5W2H - chain A; structure by X-ray diffraction, 1.90 A resolution.

[Chain A]
Protein: Inositol polyphosphate multikinase
Source organism: Homo sapiens
Notes: EC 2.7.1.151
Reference sequence: Q8NFU5 (IPMK_HUMAN); aligned in 2 segments with insertions or deletions, so no single offset holds: 54-372 ~ UniProt 50-262; 378-416 ~ UniProt 378-416
Chain sequence (257 residues; row label = number of the first residue in the row; note: 110 numbers in that range are skipped by the numbering (no residue carries them; nothing is unmodelled there)):
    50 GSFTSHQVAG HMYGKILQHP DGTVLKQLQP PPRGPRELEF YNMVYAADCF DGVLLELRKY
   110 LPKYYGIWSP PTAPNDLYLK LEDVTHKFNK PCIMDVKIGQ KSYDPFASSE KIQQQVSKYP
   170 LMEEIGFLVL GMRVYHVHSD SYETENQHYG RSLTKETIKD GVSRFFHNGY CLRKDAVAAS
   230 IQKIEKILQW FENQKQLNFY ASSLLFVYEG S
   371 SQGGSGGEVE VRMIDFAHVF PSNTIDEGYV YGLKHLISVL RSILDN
Disordered / not traced: 50-64, 371-375
Construct notes: expression tag (50-53); linker (373-377)
Swiss-Prot annotation at these positions:
  - binding site (substrate): Lys150, His388
  - binding site (ATP): Asp385
Ion coordination: Mg2+ site 1: Asp385 (together with ADP)
Small-molecule neighbours:
  - ADP (adenosine-5'-diphosphate): Ile65, Val73, Lys75, Gln78, Pro111, Leu130, Glu131, Asp132, Val133, Thr134, Ile142, Asp144, Leu254, Ile384, Asp385
  - D-myo-inositol-1,4,5-triphosphate (I3P): Gln78, Arg82, Lys146, Lys160, Gln163, Gln164, Lys167, Gln196, Arg200, Ala250, His388
Reported in the primary citation:
  - binding site for ADP: Lys75, Gln78, Glu131, Val133, Asp144, Leu254, Ile384, Asp385
  - Mg2+ coordination: Asp385
  - contacts within the chain: Gln163-Gln164 (hydrogen bond)
  - binding site for D-myo-inositol-1,4,5-triphosphate: Arg82, Lys160, Gln163, Gln164, Lys167, Gln196, His388
  - Mg2+ coordination through a water molecule: Gln78
  - catalytic residues: His388 (proposed by the authors, not directly observed)
  - specificity-determining residues: Gln164, Lys167, Gln196 (proposed by the authors, not directly observed)
  - mutagenesis - Q78A, R82A, K160A, Q163A, Q163K, Q163R, Q164A, Q164K, Q164R, K167A, Q196A, Q196K, Q196R, H388A: decreased catalytic activity on D-myo-inositol-1,4,5-triphosphate
  - mutagenesis - Q163R: unchanged catalytic activity
  - mutagenesis - Q164R, Q196K, Q196R: increased catalytic activity

[In short]
Bound to chain A: ADP and D-myo-inositol-1,4,5-triphosphate. UniProt lists substrate-binding residues Lys150
and His388 and ATP-binding residue Asp385. From the paper: the catalytic residue His388; Q78A, R82A and K160A,
among others, reduce catalytic activity on D-myo-inositol-1,4,5-triphosphate; 14 substitutions were tested in
all.
Chain A is Inositol polyphosphate multikinase (Homo sapiens); the structure, Crystal structure of the core
catalytic domain of human inositol phosphate multikinase in complex with Ins(1,4,5)P3 ..., was determined by
X-ray diffraction, deposited together with 5W2G and 5W2I.
